PDB entry 8EUP | electron microscopy, 3.10 A resolution | chains 1 and v of the 40 polymer chains in the assembly

[Chain 1]
Molecule: 3497-nt RNA strand
Source organism: Schizosaccharomyces pombe
Sequence (3497 nucleotides; each row starts with the number of its first residue):
     1 AUUUGACCUC AAAUCAGGUA GGACUACGCG CUGAACUUAA GCAUAUCAAU AAGCGCAGGA
    61 AAAGAAAAUA ACCAUGAUUC CCUCAGUAAC GGCGAGUGAA GCGGGAAAAG CUCAAAUUUG
   121 AAAUCUGGCA ACAUUUCUUU UGUUGUCCGA GUUGUAAUUU CAAGAAGCUG CUUUGAGUGU
   181 AGACGAUCGG UCUAAGUUCC UUGGAACAGG ACGUCAGAGA GGGUGAGAAC CCCGUCUUUG
   241 GUCGAUUGGA UAUGCCAUAU AAAGCGCUUU CGAAGAGUCG AGUUGUUUGG GAAUGCAGCU
   301 CUAAAUGGGU GGUAAAUUUC AUCUAAAGCU AAAUAUUGGC GAGAGACCGA UAGCGAACAA
   361 GUAGAGUGAU CGAAAGAUGA AAAGAACUUU GAAAAGAGAG UUAAAUAGUA CGUGAAAUUG
   421 CUGAAAGGGA AGCAUUGGAA AUCAGUCUUA CCUGGGUGAG AUCAGUAGUC UCUUCGCGAG
   481 ACUAUGCACU CUGAACCUGU GGUAGGUCAG CAUCAGUUUU CGGGGGCGGA AAAAGAAUAA
   541 GGGAAGGUGG CUUUCCGGGU UCUGCCUGGG GAGUGUUUAU AGCCCUUGUU GUAAUACGUC
   601 CACUGGGGAC UGAGGACUGC GGCUUCGUGC CAAGGAUGCU GACAUAAUGG UUUUCAAUGG
   661 CCCGUCUUGA AACACGGACC AAGGAGUCUA GCAUCUAUGC GAGUGUUUGG GUGAUGAAAA
   721 CCCAUCCGCG AAAUGAAAGU GAAUGCAGGU GGGAACGCCC UUGUGGCGUG CACCAUCGAC
   781 CGACCCGGAA GUUUGUCAAU GGAAGGGUUU GAGUAAGAGC AUAGCUGUUG GGACCCGAAA
   841 GAUGGUGAAC UAUGCCUGAA UAGGGUGAAG CCAGAGGAAA CUCUGGUGGA GGCUCGUAGA
   901 GAUUCUGACG UGCAAAUCGA UCUUCAAAUU UGGGUAUAGG GGCGAAAGAC UAAUCGAACC
   961 AUCUAGUAGC UGGUUCCUGC CGAAGUUUCC CUCAGGAUAG CAGAAACUCA GAUCAGUUUU
  1021 AUGAGGUAAA GCGAAUGAUU AGAGGUCUUG GGGAAGGAAU UUCCUCAACC UAUUCUCAAA
  1081 CUUUAAAUAU GUAAGACGCC CUUGUCGCUU AAUUGGACGU GGGCCAUCGA AUGAGAGUUU
  1141 CUAGUGGGCC AUUUUUGGUA AGCAGAACUG GCGAUGCGGG AUGAACCGAA CGUGAGGUUA
  1201 AGGUGCCGGA AUGUACGCUC AUCAGACACC AGAAAAGGUG UUAGUUCAUC UAGACAGCAG
  1261 GACGGUGGCC AUGGAAGUCG GAAUCCGCUA AGGAGUGUGU AACAACUCAC CUGCCGAAUG
  1321 AACUAGCCCU GAAAAUGGAU GGCGCUUAAG CGUACUACCC AUACCUCACC GUCUGGGUUA
  1381 GCUUUGAGAA GCUCAGACGA GUAGGCAGGC GUGGAGGUUU GUGACGAAGC CUUGGGCGUG
  1441 AGCCUGGGUC GAACAGCCUC UAGUGCAGAU CUUGGUGGAA GUAGCAAAUA UUCAAAUGAG
  1501 AACUUUGAAG ACUGAAGUGG GGAAAGGUUC CAUGUGAACA GCAGUUGGAC AUGGGUUAGU
  1561 CGAUCCUAAG AGAUAGGGAA GCUCCGUAUG AAAGUUGCAC GAUUUUUCGU GCCUCCUAUC
  1621 GAAAGGGAAU CCGGUUAAUA UUCCGGAACC AGAAGGUGGA AUCAACACGG CAACGUAAAU
  1681 GAAGUUGGAG ACGUCGGCGG GAGCCCUGGG AAGAGUUCUC UUUUCUUUUU AACAAACCAU
  1741 UGAACUACCC UGAAAUCGGU UUAUCCGGAG CUAGGGUAUG GUGUUUGGAA GAGUUCAGCG
  1801 CCUCAUGCUG AAUCCGGUGC GCUCUCGACG GCCCUUGAAA AUCCAACGGA AGAAUGGACC
  1861 UUCGGGUCCU UGUUUUCACA UCUGGUCGUA CUCAUAACCG CAGCAGGUCU CCAAGGUGAA
  1921 CAGCCUCUAG UUGAUAGAAC AAUGUAGAUA AGGGAAGUCG GCAAAAUGGA UCCGUAACUU
  1981 CGGGAUAAGG AUUGGCUCUA AGGGUUGGGU ACGUUGGGCC UUGGAACCUG AACGGUUGCU
  2041 GGACUGAGCG UGGACCGAUG UCUUUUCUCG CCUUUCGGGG UGAGAAGGGA UGUUGGACCU
  2101 GCUUGGACCU UGGCGGCCGG GAAGUCCUUG GUCGGGCUUU UCUCCUUCUC GGGGAUUAUG
  2161 CUCUUACUGG CGUACGUUUA ACAACCAACU UAGAACUGGU ACGGACAAGG GGAAUCUGAC
  2221 UGUCUAAUUA AAACAUAGCA UUGCGAUGGC CAGAAAGUGG UGUUGACGCA AUGUGAUUUC
  2281 UGCCCAGUGC UCUGAAUGUC AAAGUGAAGA AAUUCAACCA AGCGCGGGUA AACGGCGGGA
  2341 GUAACUAUGA CUCUCUUAAG GUAGCCAAAU GCCUCGUCAU CUAACUAGUG ACGCGCAUGA
  2401 AUGGAUUAAC GAGAUUCCCA CUGUCCCUAU CUACUAUCUA GCGAAACCAC AGCCUGGGGA
  2461 ACGGGCCAGG CAAAAUCAGC GGGGAAAGAA GACCCUGUUG AGCUUGACUC UAGUUUGACA
  2521 UUGUGAAGAG ACAUAGAGGG UGUAGGAUAA GUGGGAGUAU GUUUCGGCAU ACGCCGGUGA
  2581 AAUACCACUA CCUUUAUCGU UUCUUUACUU AAUCAAUGAA GCGGAAUUGG GAUUUAUUUC
  2641 CCAUAUUCUA GCGUUAAAGU UUCUUCGCGA ACUGAUCCGC GUUGAUGACA UUGUCAGGUG
  2701 GGGAGUUUGG CUGGGGCGGC ACAUCUGUUA AAAGAUAACG CAGGUGUCCU AAGGGGGACU
  2761 CAUCGAGAAC AGAAAUCUCG AGUAGAAUAA AAGGGUAAAA GUCCCCUUGA UUUUGAUUUU
  2821 CAGUGUGAAU ACAAACCAUG AAAGUGUGGC CUAUCGAUCC UUUGUUCCCU CGAAAUUUGA
  2881 GGACAGAGGU GCCAGAAAAG UUACCACAGG GAUAACUGGC UUGUGGCAGC CAAGCGUUCA
  2941 UAGCGACGUU GCUUUUUGAU UCUUCGAUGU CGGCUCUUCC UAUCAUACCG AAGCAGAAUU
  3001 CGGUAAGCGU UGGAUUGUUC ACCCACUAAU AGGGAACGUG AGCUGGGUUU AGACCGUCGU
  3061 GAGACAGGUU AGUUUUACCC UACUGAUGAA GUGUCGUCGC AAUGGUAAUU CAACUUAGUA
  3121 CGAGAGGAAC CGUUGAUUCA GAUCAUUGGU AUUUGCGGCU GCCUGACAAG GCAAUGCCGC
  3181 GGAGCUAUCA UCUGCCGGAU AACGGCUGAA CGCCUCUAAG CCAGAAUCCG UGCCAGAAAG
  3241 CGACGAUUUU UUGGUCCGCA UGAUUUAUAU GUAUAAAAAU AGAGGUAGGA CUUGUUCCUA
  3301 CUCUCCUGUA UCGUAGAAGA UGGGCGAUGG UUGAUGAAAC GGAAGUGUUU UAUUGACUUG
  3361 UCCAUGAAAU UCCAUUGAAA UCUUGUGCGG AAUCGAAUCC AUUGCAUACG ACUUUAAUGU
  3421 GGAACGGGGU AUUGUAAGCA GUAGAGUAGC CUUGUUGUUA CGAUCUGCUG AGAUUAAGCC
  3481 UUUGUUCCCA AGAUUUG
Not modelled in the structure: 1-2, 37-47, 92-95, 288-293, 313-318, 474-476, 552-573, 625-627, 733-747, 780-815, 848-956, 991-994, 1024-1089, 1095-1129, 1227-1234, 1250-1317, 1332-1340, 1486-1934, 1939-2436, 2474-3093, 3159-3176, 3249-3268, 3290-3297, 3376-3394, 3435-3470

[Chain v]
Molecule: Nucleolar protein 16
Source organism: Schizosaccharomyces pombe
UniProtKB: Q9Y7Z1 (NOP16_SCHPO); residue numbers follow UniProt; this construct covers 1-209
Sequence (209 residues; each row starts with the number of its first residue):
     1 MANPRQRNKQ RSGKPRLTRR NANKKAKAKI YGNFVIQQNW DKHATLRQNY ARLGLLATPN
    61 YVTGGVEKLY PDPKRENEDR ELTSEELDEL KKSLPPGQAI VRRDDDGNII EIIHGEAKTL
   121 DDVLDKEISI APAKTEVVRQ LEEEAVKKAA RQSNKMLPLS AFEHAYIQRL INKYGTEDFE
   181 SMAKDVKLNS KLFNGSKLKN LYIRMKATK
Not modelled in the structure: 1, 74-121, 208-209

[How chain 1 and chain v interact]
Pairs across the interface (74; chain 1 residue first):
  G105(1) - Tyr61(v)  hydrogen bond to the phosphate
  G105(1) - Thr63(v)  phosphate contact
  A106(1) - Thr63(v)  hydrogen bond to the phosphate
  C168(1) - Asn194(v)  phosphate contact
  U169(1) - Glu180(v)  phosphate contact
  U169(1) - Asn194(v)  phosphate contact
  U169(1) - Gly195(v)  hydrogen bond to the phosphate
  U169(1) - Ser196(v)  hydrogen bond to the phosphate
  G170(1) - Lys199(v)  salt bridge to the phosphate
  U174(1) - Lys155(v)  salt bridge to the phosphate
  A183(1) - Phe34(v)  sugar contact
  C184(1) - Ile30(v)  hydrogen bond to the sugar
  C184(1) - Tyr31(v)  sugar contact
  C184(1) - Gln37(v)  hydrogen bond to the sugar
  G185(1) - Lys29(v)  phosphate contact
  G185(1) - Ile30(v)  phosphate contact
  G185(1) - Tyr31(v)  sugar contact
  U187(1) - Arg19(v)  hydrogen bond to the phosphate
  C188(1) - Arg19(v)  salt bridge to the phosphate
  C188(1) - Asn21(v)  phosphate contact
  U239(1) - Lys42(v)  hydrogen bond to the base
  U239(1) - His43(v)  base contact
  A259(1) - Leu157(v)  base contact
  U260(1) - Ser160(v)  phosphate contact
  U260(1) - Phe162(v)  stacking on the base
  U260(1) - Glu163(v)  phosphate contact
  U260(1) - Lys191(v)  base contact
  A261(1) - Phe193(v)  phosphate contact
  A261(1) - Lys197(v)  salt bridge to the phosphate
  G338(1) - Asn3(v)  phosphate contact
  G339(1) - Asn3(v)  phosphate contact
  G339(1) - Arg5(v)  phosphate contact
  G339(1) - Gln6(v)  hydrogen bond to the phosphate
  C340(1) - Arg5(v)  phosphate contact
  C340(1) - Gln6(v)  hydrogen bond to the phosphate
  C340(1) - Lys9(v)  salt bridge to the phosphate
  C340(1) - Leu17(v)  phosphate contact
  G341(1) - Lys9(v)  salt bridge to the phosphate
  G341(1) - Arg16(v)  sugar contact
  G341(1) - Leu17(v)  hydrogen bond to the phosphate
  G341(1) - Thr18(v)  sugar contact
  G341(1) - Arg19(v)  hydrogen bond to the sugar
  A342(1) - Arg16(v)  salt bridge to the phosphate
  A342(1) - Thr18(v)  phosphate contact
  A342(1) - Ala22(v)  sugar contact
  A356(1) - Ala2(v)  hydrogen bond to the base
  A356(1) - Arg7(v)  hydrogen bond to the base
  A360(1) - Arg7(v)  hydrogen bond to the sugar
  A360(1) - Arg11(v)  salt bridge to the phosphate
  G361(1) - Arg7(v)  phosphate contact
  G709(1) - Thr63(v)  base contact
  G709(1) - Gly64(v)  base contact
  G710(1) - Thr63(v)  sugar contact
  G710(1) - Gly64(v)  base contact
  G710(1) - Gly65(v)  hydrogen bond to the base
  G711(1) - Arg47(v)  salt bridge to the phosphate
  G711(1) - Gly65(v)  sugar contact
  G711(1) - Val66(v)  sugar contact
  G711(1) - Glu67(v)  hydrogen bond to the sugar
  U712(1) - Thr45(v)  hydrogen bond to the phosphate
  U712(1) - Arg47(v)  phosphate contact
  U712(1) - Gln48(v)  phosphate contact
  G713(1) - Thr45(v)  phosphate contact
  A714(1) - Lys25(v)  sugar contact
  A714(1) - His43(v)  hydrogen bond to the base
  U715(1) - Lys25(v)  salt bridge to the phosphate
  G716(1) - Lys24(v)  base contact
  A717(1) - Lys25(v)  hydrogen bond to the base
  C722(1) - Gly65(v)  base contact
  C723(1) - Gly64(v)  base contact
  C723(1) - Gly65(v)  hydrogen bond to the base
  A724(1) - Val62(v)  sugar contact
  A724(1) - Thr63(v)  base contact
  A724(1) - Gly64(v)  sugar contact
Other interface residues (no listed pair), chain 1 (44 interface residues in all): U173, A186, G240, G248, G249, A250, A252, C354, G355
Other interface residues (no listed pair), chain v (48 interface residues in all): Ala26, Gly32, Lys148

[Summary]
The interface between chain 1 and chain v involves 44 residues on one side and 48 on the other, with 21
hydrogen bonds, 10 salt bridges and 1 aromatic stacking contact. Polar contacts include U239(1)-Lys42(v),
A356(1)-Ala2(v) and A356(1)-Arg7(v).
Chain 1 is a 3497-nt RNA strand and chain v is Nucleolar protein 16, both from Schizosaccharomyces pombe; the
structure, Ytm1 associated 60S nascent ribosome State 1A, was determined by electron microscopy, deposited
together with 8ESQ, 8ESR, 8ETC, 8ETG, 8ETH, 8ETI and 3 further entries.
